PDB entry 6BY0 | X-ray diffraction, 2.93 A resolution | chains A and B of the 4 polymer chains in the assembly

Chain A (and B):
Name: Catalase HPII
Organism: Escherichia coli
Notes: EC 1.11.1.6; chain B of this document is another copy of the same molecule, construct and numbering; everything in this record applies to it too
UniProt: P21179 (CATE_ECOLI); residues 1-753 here = UniProt positions 1-753
Chain sequence (753 residues; each row starts with the number of its first residue):
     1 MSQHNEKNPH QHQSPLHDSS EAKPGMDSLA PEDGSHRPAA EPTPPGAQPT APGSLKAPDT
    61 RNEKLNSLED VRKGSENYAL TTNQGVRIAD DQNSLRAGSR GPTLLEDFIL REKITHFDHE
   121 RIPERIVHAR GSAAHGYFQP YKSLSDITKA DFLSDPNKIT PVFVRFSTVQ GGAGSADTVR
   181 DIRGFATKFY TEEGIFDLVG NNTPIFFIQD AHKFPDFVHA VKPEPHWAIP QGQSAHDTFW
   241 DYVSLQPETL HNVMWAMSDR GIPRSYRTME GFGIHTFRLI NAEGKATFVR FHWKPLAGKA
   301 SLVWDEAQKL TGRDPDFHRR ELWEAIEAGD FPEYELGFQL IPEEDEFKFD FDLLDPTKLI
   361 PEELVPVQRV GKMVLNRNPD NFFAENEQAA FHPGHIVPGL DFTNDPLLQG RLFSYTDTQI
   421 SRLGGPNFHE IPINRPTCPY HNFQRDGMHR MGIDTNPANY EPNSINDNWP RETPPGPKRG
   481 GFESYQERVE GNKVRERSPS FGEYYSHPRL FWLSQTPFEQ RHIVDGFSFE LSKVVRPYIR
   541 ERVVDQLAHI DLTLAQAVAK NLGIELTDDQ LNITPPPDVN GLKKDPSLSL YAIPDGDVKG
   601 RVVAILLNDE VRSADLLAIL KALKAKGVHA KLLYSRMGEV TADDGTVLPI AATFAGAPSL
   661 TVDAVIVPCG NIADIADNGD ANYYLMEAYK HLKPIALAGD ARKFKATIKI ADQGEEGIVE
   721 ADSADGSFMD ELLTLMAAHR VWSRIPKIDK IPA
Not modelled in the structure: 1-27 (chain B: 1-28, 711-714)
Covalent attachments: covalent link H392-Y415
Metal / ion sites: heme Fe near Y415 (its only coordinating residue here)
Small-molecule neighbours: heme (HEM): R125, I126, V127, H128, R165, S167, G184, F185, A186, V199, G200, N201, F206, A211, F214, G273, I274, H275, A389, A390, F391, L407, G410, R411, S414, Y415, T418, Q419, R422

Chain A / chain B interface:
Contacting residue pairs (270):
  L29(A) - L245(B)  hydrophobic
  L29(A) - R542(B)  hydrogen bond (backbone-side chain)
  P31(A) - Y538(B)
  P31(A) - R542(B)
  S35(A) - R536(B)
  S35(A) - Y538(B)
  H36(A) - R536(B)  hydrogen bond (backbone-side chain)
  H36(A) - Y538(B)
  Q48(A) - V535(B)
  P49(A) - V535(B)
  P49(A) - R536(B)
  T50(A) - H226(B)  hydrogen bond
  T50(A) - W227(B)
  A51(A) - H226(B)
  P52(A) - H226(B)
  D90(A) - R495(B)
  D91(A) - H212(B)  salt bridge
  D91(A) - K213(B)  hydrogen bond (backbone-side chain)
  D91(A) - D216(B)
  Q92(A) - D210(B)
  Q92(A) - H212(B)
  Q92(A) - K213(B)  hydrogen bond
  Q92(A) - R497(B)  hydrogen bond (backbone-side chain)
  N93(A) - D210(B)
  N93(A) - H212(B)
  N93(A) - R495(B)
  N93(A) - E496(B)
  N93(A) - R497(B)  hydrogen bond
  S94(A) - D210(B)  hydrogen bond
  S94(A) - H212(B)
  S94(A) - V494(B)
  S94(A) - R495(B)
  L95(A) - K493(B)
  L95(A) - V494(B)
  L95(A) - R495(B)
  R96(A) - D210(B)  salt bridge
  R96(A) - P406(B)
  R96(A) - N492(B)
  R96(A) - K493(B)
  R96(A) - V494(B)  hydrogen bond (backbone-backbone)
  R96(A) - E496(B)  hydrogen bond (side chain-backbone)
  A97(A) - V489(B)  hydrophobic
  A97(A) - N492(B)
  G98(A) - G491(B)
  G98(A) - N492(B)  hydrogen bond (backbone-backbone)
  G98(A) - V494(B)
  S99(A) - V494(B)
  S99(A) - E496(B)
  S99(A) - S498(B)
  R100(A) - E346(B)  salt bridge
  R100(A) - F347(B)
  R100(A) - D352(B)  salt bridge
  R100(A) - L354(B)
  R100(A) - N404(B)  hydrogen bond (backbone-side chain)
  R100(A) - S498(B)
  G101(A) - N404(B)
  P102(A) - N404(B)
  P102(A) - Q409(B)
  T103(A) - Q409(B)  hydrogen bond (backbone-side chain)
  L104(A) - K493(B)
  E106(A) - K493(B)  salt bridge
  D107(A) - R495(B)  salt bridge
  I109(A) - R495(B)
  L110(A) - H212(B)
  R111(A) - F413(B)
  K113(A) - H212(B)  hydrogen bond (side chain-backbone)
  K113(A) - P215(B)
  K113(A) - D216(B)  salt bridge
  I114(A) - A211(B)
  I114(A) - P215(B)
  I114(A) - F413(B)  hydrophobic
  I114(A) - S414(B)
  T115(A) - F413(B)
  T115(A) - D417(B)
  F117(A) - I126(B)
  F117(A) - F214(B)  hydrophobic
  F117(A) - P215(B)  hydrophobic
  F117(A) - V218(B)  hydrophobic
  D118(A) - I126(B)
  D118(A) - F413(B)
  D118(A) - S414(B)  hydrogen bond
  D118(A) - D417(B)
  D118(A) - T418(B)  hydrogen bond (backbone-side chain)
  H119(A) - D417(B)  salt bridge
  H119(A) - S421(B)  hydrogen bond
  E120(A) - I126(B)
  E120(A) - H219(B)  salt bridge
  R121(A) - P123(B)
  R121(A) - E124(B)
  R121(A) - I126(B)  hydrogen bond (side chain-backbone)
  R121(A) - K222(B)
  P123(A) - R121(B)
  E124(A) - R121(B)
  I126(A) - F117(B)
  I126(A) - D118(B)
  I126(A) - E120(B)
  I126(A) - R121(B)  hydrogen bond (backbone-side chain)
  G174(A) - G174(B)
  G174(A) - S175(B)  hydrogen bond (backbone-backbone)
  G174(A) - Q231(B)
  S175(A) - G174(B)  hydrogen bond (backbone-backbone)
  D210(A) - Q92(B)
  D210(A) - N93(B)
  D210(A) - S94(B)  hydrogen bond
  D210(A) - R96(B)  salt bridge
  A211(A) - I114(B)
  H212(A) - D91(B)  salt bridge
  H212(A) - Q92(B)
  H212(A) - N93(B)
  H212(A) - S94(B)
  H212(A) - I109(B)
  H212(A) - L110(B)
  H212(A) - K113(B)  hydrogen bond (backbone-side chain)
  K213(A) - D91(B)  hydrogen bond (side chain-backbone)
  K213(A) - Q92(B)  hydrogen bond
  F214(A) - F117(B)  hydrophobic
  P215(A) - I114(B)
  P215(A) - F117(B)  hydrophobic
  D216(A) - D91(B)
  D216(A) - K113(B)  salt bridge
  V218(A) - F117(B)  hydrophobic
  H219(A) - E120(B)  salt bridge
  K222(A) - R121(B)
  P225(A) - N381(B)
  P225(A) - F382(B)  hydrogen bond (backbone-backbone)
  H226(A) - T50(B)  hydrogen bond
  H226(A) - A51(B)
  H226(A) - P52(B)
  H226(A) - W323(B)
  H226(A) - D380(B)
  H226(A) - F382(B)  hydrogen bond (backbone-backbone)
  W227(A) - T50(B)
  W227(A) - R319(B)
  W227(A) - R320(B)
  W227(A) - W323(B)  hydrophobic
  W227(A) - F382(B)
  A228(A) - R319(B)  hydrogen bond (backbone-side chain)
  A228(A) - F382(B)  hydrophobic
  I229(A) - D316(B)
  I229(A) - R319(B)
  I229(A) - R320(B)
  P230(A) - D316(B)
  Q231(A) - G174(B)
  Q231(A) - D316(B)  hydrogen bond (backbone-side chain)
  Q233(A) - P315(B)
  L245(A) - L29(B)  hydrophobic
  D305(A) - R313(B)  salt bridge
  Q308(A) - G312(B)
  Q308(A) - R313(B)  hydrogen bond
  K309(A) - R313(B)
  T311(A) - G312(B)  hydrogen bond (side chain-backbone)
  G312(A) - Q308(B)
  G312(A) - T311(B)  hydrogen bond (backbone-side chain)
  G312(A) - G312(B)
  R313(A) - D305(B)  salt bridge
  R313(A) - Q308(B)  hydrogen bond
  R313(A) - K309(B)
  P315(A) - Q233(B)
  D316(A) - I229(B)
  D316(A) - P230(B)
  D316(A) - Q231(B)  hydrogen bond (side chain-backbone)
  R319(A) - W227(B)
  R319(A) - A228(B)  hydrogen bond (side chain-backbone)
  R319(A) - I229(B)
  R320(A) - W227(B)
  R320(A) - I229(B)
  W323(A) - H226(B)
  W323(A) - W227(B)  hydrophobic
  E324(A) - W227(B)
  E346(A) - R100(B)  salt bridge
  F347(A) - R100(B)
  D352(A) - R100(B)  salt bridge
  L354(A) - R100(B)
  D380(A) - H226(B)
  N381(A) - P225(B)
  F382(A) - P225(B)  hydrogen bond (backbone-backbone)
  F382(A) - H226(B)  hydrogen bond (backbone-backbone)
  F382(A) - W227(B)
  F382(A) - A228(B)  hydrophobic
  N404(A) - R100(B)  hydrogen bond (side chain-backbone)
  N404(A) - G101(B)
  N404(A) - P102(B)
  P406(A) - R96(B)
  Q409(A) - P102(B)
  Q409(A) - T103(B)  hydrogen bond (side chain-backbone)
  F413(A) - R111(B)
  F413(A) - I114(B)  hydrophobic
  F413(A) - T115(B)
  F413(A) - D118(B)
  S414(A) - I114(B)
  S414(A) - D118(B)  hydrogen bond
  D417(A) - T115(B)
  D417(A) - D118(B)
  D417(A) - H119(B)  salt bridge
  T418(A) - D118(B)  hydrogen bond (side chain-backbone)
  I420(A) - H119(B)
  S421(A) - H119(B)  hydrogen bond
  V489(A) - A97(B)  hydrophobic
  N492(A) - R96(B)
  N492(A) - A97(B)
  N492(A) - G98(B)  hydrogen bond (backbone-backbone)
  K493(A) - L95(B)
  K493(A) - R96(B)
  K493(A) - L104(B)
  K493(A) - E106(B)  salt bridge
  V494(A) - S94(B)
  V494(A) - L95(B)
  V494(A) - R96(B)  hydrogen bond (backbone-backbone)
  V494(A) - G98(B)
  V494(A) - S99(B)
  R495(A) - D90(B)
  R495(A) - N93(B)
  R495(A) - S94(B)
  R495(A) - L95(B)
  R495(A) - D107(B)  salt bridge
  E496(A) - N93(B)
  E496(A) - R96(B)  hydrogen bond (backbone-side chain)
  E496(A) - S99(B)
  R497(A) - Q92(B)  hydrogen bond (side chain-backbone)
  R497(A) - N93(B)  hydrogen bond
  S498(A) - S99(B)
  S498(A) - R100(B)
  S532(A) - M637(B)
  K533(A) - G656(B)
  V535(A) - Q48(B)
  V535(A) - P49(B)
  R536(A) - S35(B)
  R536(A) - H36(B)  hydrogen bond (side chain-backbone)
  R536(A) - P49(B)
  P537(A) - S35(B)
  Y538(A) - P31(B)
  Y538(A) - S35(B)
  Y538(A) - H36(B)
  R540(A) - M637(B)
  R542(A) - L29(B)  hydrogen bond (side chain-backbone)
  R542(A) - A30(B)
  R542(A) - P31(B)
  K560(A) - R636(B)
  N561(A) - R636(B)
  N561(A) - M637(B)  hydrogen bond (backbone-backbone)
  L562(A) - M637(B)
  L562(A) - G638(B)  hydrogen bond (backbone-backbone)
  G563(A) - R636(B)
  G563(A) - M637(B)  hydrogen bond (backbone-backbone)
  R636(A) - K560(B)
  R636(A) - N561(B)
  R636(A) - G563(B)
  M637(A) - S532(B)
  M637(A) - R540(B)
  M637(A) - N561(B)  hydrogen bond (backbone-backbone)
  M637(A) - L562(B)
  M637(A) - G563(B)  hydrogen bond (backbone-backbone)
  G638(A) - L562(B)  hydrogen bond (backbone-backbone)
  G656(A) - K533(B)
  G679(A) - D749(B)  hydrogen bond (backbone-backbone)
  G679(A) - K750(B)
  G679(A) - I751(B)
  G679(A) - P752(B)
  N682(A) - P752(B)
  Y683(A) - Y683(B)  hydrogen bond
  Y683(A) - P752(B)
  Y683(A) - A753(B)
  M686(A) - P752(B)  hydrophobic
  D749(A) - G679(B)  hydrogen bond (backbone-backbone)
  I751(A) - G679(B)
  P752(A) - G679(B)
  P752(A) - N682(B)
  P752(A) - Y683(B)
  P752(A) - M686(B)  hydrophobic
  A753(A) - Y683(B)  hydrophobic
Also at the interface, not in a pair above, chain A (138 interface residues in all): A30, G46, I122, V127, R130, A173, Q246, P379, E490, G491, P499, S500, F529, A655, D677, N678, K750
Also at the interface, not in a pair above, chain B (140 interface residues in all): P38, I122, R125, V127, R130, A173, Q246, E324, P379, I420, E490, P499, S500, F529, T653, A655, D677, N678, T707

In short:
138 residues of chain A face 140 of chain B across their interface, with 59 hydrogen bonds and 20 salt
bridges. Among the polar pairs are D91(A)-H212(B), R96(A)-D210(B) and R100(A)-E346(B). Ligands of chain A:
heme.
Chain A and chain B are both Catalase HPII (Escherichia coli); the structure, Crystal structure of catalase
HPII from E. coli in space group P1, was determined by X-ray diffraction (same publication as 6B6M).
